3LTF - chains C and D of the 4 polymer chains in the assembly; structure by X-ray diffraction, 3.20 A resolution.

# Chain C
Molecule: Epidermal growth factor receptor
From: Drosophila melanogaster
Notes: EC 2.7.10.-; fragment: ectodomain, residues 100-688
Reference sequence: P04412 (P04412_DROME); residues 1-589 here correspond to UniProt positions 100-688 (UniProt number = residue number + 99)
Chain sequence (601 residues; each row starts with the number of its first residue; numbers below 1 keep their minus sign (His-5 is residue -5)):
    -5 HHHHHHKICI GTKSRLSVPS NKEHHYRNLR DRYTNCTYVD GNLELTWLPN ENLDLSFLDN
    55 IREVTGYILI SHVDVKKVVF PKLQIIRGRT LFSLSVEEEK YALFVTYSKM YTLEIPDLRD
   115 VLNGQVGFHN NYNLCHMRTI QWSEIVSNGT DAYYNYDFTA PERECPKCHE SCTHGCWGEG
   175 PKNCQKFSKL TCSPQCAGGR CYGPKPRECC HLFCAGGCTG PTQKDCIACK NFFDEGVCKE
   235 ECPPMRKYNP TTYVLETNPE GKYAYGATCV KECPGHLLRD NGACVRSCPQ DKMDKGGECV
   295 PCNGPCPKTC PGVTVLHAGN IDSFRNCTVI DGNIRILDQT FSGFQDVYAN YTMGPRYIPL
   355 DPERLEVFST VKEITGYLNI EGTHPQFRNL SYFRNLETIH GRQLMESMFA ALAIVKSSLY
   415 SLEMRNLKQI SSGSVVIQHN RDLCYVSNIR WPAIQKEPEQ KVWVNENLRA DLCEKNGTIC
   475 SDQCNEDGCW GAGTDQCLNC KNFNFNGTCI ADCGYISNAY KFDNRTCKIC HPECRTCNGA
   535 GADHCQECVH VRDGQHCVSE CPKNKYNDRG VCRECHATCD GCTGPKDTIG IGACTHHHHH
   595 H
Disordered / not traced: -5 to -1, 144-152, 540-595
Sequence notes: expression tag (-5 to 0, 590-595); conflict Glu38 (Lys137 in P04412), Gly230 (Ala329 in P04412), Cys232 (Ser331 in P04412), Leu359 (Arg458 in P04412), Asn493 (Thr592 in P04412)
UniProt features mapped onto this chain:
  - glycosylation (N-linked (GlcNAc...) asparagine): Asn29, Asn142, Asn320, Asn344, Asn383, Asn470, Asn500, Asn518
Cystine bridges: Cys3-Cys30, Cys129-Cys159, Cys162-Cys170, Cys166-Cys178, Cys186-Cys195, Cys190-Cys203, Cys204-Cys212, Cys208-Cys220, Cys223-Cys232, Cys236-Cys263, Cys267-Cys278, Cys282-Cys293, Cys296-Cys300, Cys304-Cys321, Cys438-Cys467, Cys474-Cys483, Cys478-Cys491, Cys494-Cys503, Cys507-Cys521, Cys524-Cys531, Cys528-Cys539
Covalently attached groups: N-acetylglucosamine (NAG) linked to Asn29, Asn344, Asn383; glycan linked to Asn470
What the authors report for this chain:
  - self-association interface (contacts with another copy of this molecule): Pro188

# Chain D
Molecule: Protein spitz
From: Drosophila melanogaster
Notes: fragment: EGF domain, residues 76-133
Reference sequence: Q01083 (SPITZ_DROME); residues 1-58 here correspond to UniProt positions 76-133 (UniProt number = residue number + 75)
Chain sequence (58 residues; each row starts with the number of its first residue):
     1 TFPTYKCPET FDAWYCLNDA HCFAVKIADL PVYSCECAIG FMGQRCEYKE IDNTYLPK
Disordered / not traced: 1
Cystine bridges: Cys7-Cys22, Cys16-Cys35, Cys37-Cys46

# Interface between chain C and chain D
Residue-residue contacts - 71 pairs, chain C then chain D:
  Ser8(C) - Gly43(D)
  Ser8(C) - Gln44(D)
  Arg9(C) - Gln44(D)  hydrogen bond
  Leu10(C) - Phe23(D)
  Leu10(C) - Val25(D)  hydrophobic
  Leu10(C) - Val32(D)  hydrophobic
  Leu10(C) - Ser34(D)
  Ser11(C) - Ser34(D)
  Ser11(C) - Cys35(D)  hydrogen bond (side chain-backbone)
  Ser11(C) - Gly43(D)
  Ser11(C) - Gln44(D)  hydrogen bond (side chain-backbone)
  Val12(C) - Cys35(D)  hydrogen bond (backbone-backbone)
  Val12(C) - Glu36(D)
  Val12(C) - Cys37(D)  hydrogen bond (backbone-backbone)
  Pro13(C) - Cys37(D)
  Ser14(C) - Glu36(D)  hydrogen bond
  Ser14(C) - Cys37(D)  hydrogen bond (backbone-backbone)
  Lys16(C) - Glu36(D)  salt bridge
  His18(C) - Glu50(D)  salt bridge
  Asn22(C) - Glu50(D)  hydrogen bond
  Trp41(C) - Phe23(D)  hydrophobic
  Leu88(C) - Ile27(D)  hydrophobic
  Leu88(C) - Val32(D)  hydrophobic
  Glu92(C) - Leu30(D)
  Phe98(C) - Ile27(D)  hydrophobic
  Thr100(C) - Ile27(D)
  Tyr101(C) - Lys26(D)  hydrogen bond (side chain-backbone)
  Tyr101(C) - Ile27(D)  hydrophobic
  His123(C) - Ala28(D)
  Arg329(C) - Tyr48(D)
  Leu331(C) - Glu47(D)
  Leu331(C) - Tyr48(D)  hydrophobic
  Asp332(C) - Asn18(D)
  Asp332(C) - Lys49(D)  salt bridge
  Gln333(C) - Leu17(D)
  Gln333(C) - Glu47(D)
  Phe338(C) - Leu17(D)  hydrophobic
  Phe338(C) - Arg45(D)
  Gln339(C) - Trp14(D)
  Gln339(C) - Arg45(D)  hydrogen bond (backbone-side chain)
  Val341(C) - Tyr15(D)  hydrophobic
  Val341(C) - Arg45(D)
  Tyr345(C) - Phe11(D)
  Tyr345(C) - Tyr15(D)
  Tyr345(C) - Gln44(D)
  Met347(C) - Thr10(D)
  Met347(C) - Phe11(D)  hydrophobic
  Met347(C) - Trp14(D)
  Met347(C) - Tyr15(D)
  Arg350(C) - Trp14(D)
  Glu375(C) - Tyr48(D)
  Glu375(C) - Lys49(D)  hydrogen bond (backbone-side chain)
  Glu400(C) - Met42(D)
  Met402(C) - Ile51(D)  hydrophobic
  Met402(C) - Asp52(D)
  Met402(C) - Asn53(D)
  Val409(C) - Lys49(D)
  Lys410(C) - Lys49(D)  hydrogen bond (backbone-side chain)
  Gln432(C) - Ile51(D)
  Gln432(C) - Asp52(D)  hydrogen bond (side chain-backbone)
  Gln432(C) - Tyr55(D)
  His433(C) - Tyr55(D)
  Ser441(C) - Lys58(D)  hydrogen bond (backbone-side chain)
  Val456(C) - Pro57(D)
  Val456(C) - Lys58(D)  hydrogen bond (backbone-backbone)
  Trp457(C) - Tyr55(D)  hydrogen bond (side chain-backbone)
  Trp457(C) - Leu56(D)
  Trp457(C) - Pro57(D)
  Val458(C) - Lys58(D)
  Asn459(C) - Tyr55(D)
  Glu460(C) - Tyr55(D)  hydrogen bond
Interface residues without a listed pair, chain C (48 interface residues in all): His66, Asn124, Thr308, Asp340, Thr346, Thr377, Ser401, Val430
Interface residues without a listed pair, chain D (34 interface residues in all): Phe2, Phe41
From the paper, about this interface:
  - interface residues, chain C: Glu400(C), His433(C)

# In short
48 residues of chain C and 34 residues of chain D are in contact, with 17 hydrogen bonds and 3 salt bridges.
Among the polar pairs are Lys16(C)-Glu36(D), His18(C)-Glu50(D) and Asp332(C)-Lys49(D). From the paper:
interface residues Glu400(C) and His433(C); a self-association interface involving Pro188(C).
Chain C is Epidermal growth factor receptor and chain D is Protein spitz, both from Drosophila melanogaster;
the structure, Crystal Structure of the Drosophila Epidermal Growth Factor Receptor ectodomain in complex with
Spitz, was determined by X-ray diffraction (same publication as 3LTG).
